6AGK - chains B and E of the 6 polymer chains in the assembly; structure by X-ray diffraction, 2.80 A resolution.

# Chain B
Name: Tubulin beta-2B chain
From: Bos taurus
UniProt: Q6B856 (TBB2B_BOVIN); residue numbers follow UniProt; this construct covers 1-445
Chain sequence (445 residues; numbered 1 to 445; the number before each row is that of its first residue):
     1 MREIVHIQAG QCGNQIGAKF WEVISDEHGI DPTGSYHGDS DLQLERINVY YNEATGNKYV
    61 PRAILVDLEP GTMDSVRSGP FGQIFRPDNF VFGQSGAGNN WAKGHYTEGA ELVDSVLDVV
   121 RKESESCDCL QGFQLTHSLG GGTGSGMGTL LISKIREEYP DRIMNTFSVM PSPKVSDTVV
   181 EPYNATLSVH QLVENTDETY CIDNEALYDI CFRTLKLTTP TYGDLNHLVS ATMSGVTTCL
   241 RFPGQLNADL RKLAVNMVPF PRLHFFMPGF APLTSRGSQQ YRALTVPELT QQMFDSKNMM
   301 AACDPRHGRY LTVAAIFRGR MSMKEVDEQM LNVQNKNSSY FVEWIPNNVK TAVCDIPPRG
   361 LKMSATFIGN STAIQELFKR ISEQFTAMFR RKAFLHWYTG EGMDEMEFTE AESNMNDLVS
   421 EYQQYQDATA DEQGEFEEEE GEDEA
Not modelled in the structure: 276-279, 429-445
Curated features (UniProtKB/Swiss-Prot):
  - motif: Met1 to Ile4 (MREI motif)
  - binding site (GTP): Gln11, Glu69, Ser138, Gly142, Thr143, Gly144, Asn204, Asn226
  - binding site (Mg(2+)): Glu69
  - modified residue: Ser40 (Phosphoserine), Thr55 (Phosphothreonine), Lys58 (N6-acetyllysine), Ser172 (Phosphoserine), Thr285 (Phosphothreonine), Thr290 (Phosphothreonine), Arg318 (Omega-N-methylarginine), Glu438 (5-glutamyl polyglutamate)
  - cross-link (Glycyl lysine isopeptide (Lys-Gly)): Lys58 (interchain with G-Cter in ubiquitin), Lys324 (interchain with G-Cter in ubiquitin)
Bound ions: Mg2+: Gln11 (together with GDP); Ca2+ near Glu111 (its only coordinating residue here)
Small-molecule neighbours:
  - 9WR ([6-(3-hydroxy-4-methylphenyl)pyridin-2-yl](3,4,5-trimethoxyphenyl)methanone): Val236, Cys239, Leu240, Leu246, Asn247, Ala248, Asp249, Leu250, Lys252, Leu253, Asn256, Met257, Thr312, Val313, Ala314, Ala315, Ile316, Asn347, Asn348, Lys350, Ala352, Ile368
  - GDP (guanosine-5'-diphosphate): Ala9, Gly10, Gln11, Cys12, Gln15, Ile16, Asp67, Asn99, Ser138, Gly140, Gly141, Gly142, Thr143, Gly144, Ser145, Val169, Pro171, Val175, Ser176, Asp177, Glu181, Asn204, Leu207, Tyr222, Leu225, Asn226

# Chain E
Name: Stathmin-4
From: Rattus norvegicus
UniProt: P63043 (STMN4_RAT); residues 5-145 here correspond to UniProt positions 49-189 (UniProt number = residue number + 44)
Chain sequence (143 residues; row label = number of the first residue in the row):
     3 MADMEVIELN KCTSGQSFEV ILKPPSFDGV PEFNASLPRR RDPSLEEIQK KLEAAEERRK
    63 YQEAELLKHL AEKREHEREV IQKAIEENNN FIKMAKEKLA QKMESNKENR EAHLAAMLER
   123 LQEKDKHAEE VRKNKELKEE ASR
Not modelled in the structure: 3-5, 28-43, 142-145
Differences from the reference sequence: initiating methionine (3); expression tag (4)
Curated features (UniProtKB/Swiss-Prot):
  - modified residue: Ser46 (Phosphoserine)

# How chain B and chain E interact
Contacting residue pairs (25; chain B residue first):
  Tyr106(B) with His78(E), hydrogen bond; Glu79(E); Val82(E), hydrophobic; Ile83(E)
  Leu150(B) with Glu79(E)
  Ser153(B) with Leu72(E); Arg76(E), hydrogen bond
  Lys154(B) with Arg76(E); Glu79(E), salt bridge
  Arg156(B) with Leu68(E)
  Glu157(B) with Leu69(E); Leu72(E); Arg76(E), salt bridge
  Pro160(B) with Glu65(E)
  Gln191(B) with Lys75(E)
  Glu194(B) with His71(E), salt bridge
  Thr399(B) with Glu89(E)
  Glu401(B) with Val82(E); Ala86(E)
  Gly402(B) with Val82(E); Lys85(E); Ala86(E)
  Met403(B) with Val82(E)
  Asp404(B) with Lys85(E), salt bridge
  Glu407(B) with His78(E), salt bridge
Other interface residues (no listed pair), chain B (19 interface residues in all): His105, Thr107, Asn195, Gly400

# Overview
19 residues of chain B and 14 residues of chain E are in contact, with 2 hydrogen bonds and 5 salt bridges.
Polar pairs include Lys154(B)-Glu79(E), Glu157(B)-Arg76(E) and Glu194(B)-His71(E). Bound to chain B: GDP and
compound 9WR.
Chain B is Tubulin beta-2B chain (Bos taurus) and chain E is Stathmin-4 (Rattus norvegicus); the structure,
The structure of CH-II-77-tubulin complex, was determined by X-ray diffraction (same publication as 6PC4).
